PDB entry 7LQZ | electron microscopy, 3.41 A resolution | chains C and D of the 4 polymer chains in the assembly

[Chain C (and D)]
Molecule: Osm-9-like TRP channel 1
Source organism: Ictidomys tridecemlineatus
Notes: chain D of this document is another copy of the same molecule, construct and numbering; everything in this record applies to it too
Reference sequence: I3LZN5 (I3LZN5_ICTTR); residue numbers follow UniProt; this construct covers 1-840
Sequence (844 residues; numbered 1 to 844; the number before each row is that of its first residue):
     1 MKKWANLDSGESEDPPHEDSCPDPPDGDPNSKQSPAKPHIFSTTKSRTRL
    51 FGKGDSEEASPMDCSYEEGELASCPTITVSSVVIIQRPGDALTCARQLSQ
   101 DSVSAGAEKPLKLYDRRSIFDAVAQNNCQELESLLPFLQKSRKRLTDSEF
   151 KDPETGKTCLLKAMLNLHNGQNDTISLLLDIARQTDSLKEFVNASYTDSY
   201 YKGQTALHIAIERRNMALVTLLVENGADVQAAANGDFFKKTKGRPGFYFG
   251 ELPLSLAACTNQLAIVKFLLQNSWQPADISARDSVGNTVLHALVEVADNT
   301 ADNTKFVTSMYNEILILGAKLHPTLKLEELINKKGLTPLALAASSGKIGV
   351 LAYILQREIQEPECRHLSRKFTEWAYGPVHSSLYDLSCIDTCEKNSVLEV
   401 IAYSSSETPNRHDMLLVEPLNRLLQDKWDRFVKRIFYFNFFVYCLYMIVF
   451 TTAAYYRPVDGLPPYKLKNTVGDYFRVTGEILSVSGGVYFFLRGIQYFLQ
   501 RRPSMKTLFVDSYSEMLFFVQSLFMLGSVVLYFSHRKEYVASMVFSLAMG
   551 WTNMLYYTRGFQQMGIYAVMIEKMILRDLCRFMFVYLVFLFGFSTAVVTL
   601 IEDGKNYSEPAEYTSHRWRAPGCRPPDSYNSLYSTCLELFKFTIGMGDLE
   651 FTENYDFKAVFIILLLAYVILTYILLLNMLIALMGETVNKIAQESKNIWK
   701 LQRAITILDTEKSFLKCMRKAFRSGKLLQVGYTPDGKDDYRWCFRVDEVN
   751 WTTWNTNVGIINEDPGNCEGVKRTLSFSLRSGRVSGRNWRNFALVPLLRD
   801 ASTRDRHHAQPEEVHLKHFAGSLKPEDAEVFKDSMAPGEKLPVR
Unresolved in the structure: 1-110, 607-624, 780-844
Differences from the reference sequence: expression tag (841-844)
Metal / ion sites: Na+: Gly645 (shared with 1 residue of chain A; 1 residue of chain B; Gly645(D) of chain D)
Residues lining bound ligands:
  - resiniferatoxin (6EU), molecule 1: Tyr513, Ser514, Met516, Leu517, Phe518, Val520, Phe545, Ala548, Met549, Thr552, Asn553, Leu555, Tyr556, Arg559, Ala568, Ile571, Ile575, Leu579
  - resiniferatoxin (6EU), molecule 2: Phe593, Ala667, Ile670, Leu671

[Chain C / chain D interface]
Pairs across the interface (84; chain C residue first):
  Trp374(C) with Phe237(D), hydrophobic
  Ala375(C) with Arg213(D)
  Tyr376(C) with Glu212(D); Phe237(D), hydrophobic; Phe238(D); Phe247(D), hydrophobic
  Gly377(C) with Glu212(D), hydrogen bond (backbone-side chain)
  Pro378(C) with Phe247(D), hydrophobic
  Val379(C) with Phe247(D), hydrophobic
  Thr451(C) with Thr595(D)
  Ala454(C) with Thr599(D)
  Tyr455(C) with Val598(D), hydrophobic; Asn630(D), hydrogen bond (side chain-backbone)
  Arg457(C) with Thr599(D), hydrogen bond (side chain-backbone); Leu600(D), hydrogen bond (side chain-backbone); Glu602(D), salt bridge
  Val459(C) with Glu602(D)
  Lys537(C) with Phe657(D)
  Glu538(C) with Phe657(D)
  Val540(C) with Phe657(D), hydrophobic
  Met543(C) with Thr599(D)
  Val544(C) with Ala596(D); Thr599(D); Leu664(D), hydrophobic
  Phe545(C) with Ile663(D), hydrophobic
  Leu547(C) with Thr595(D); Thr599(D)
  Ala548(C) with Gly592(D); Phe593(D), hydrophobic; Ala596(D), hydrophobic
  Trp551(C) with Val588(D); Phe591(D), hydrophobic; Gly592(D)
  Thr552(C) with Phe589(D)
  Leu555(C) with Phe589(D), hydrophobic
  Gln563(C) with Arg581(D), hydrogen bond (backbone-side chain)
  Met564(C) with Arg581(D); Phe584(D), hydrophobic
  Tyr567(C) with Phe582(D); Val585(D), hydrophobic; Leu683(D), hydrophobic
  Met570(C) with Met679(D), hydrophobic; Leu683(D), hydrophobic
  Met574(C) with Leu675(D); Met679(D), hydrophobic
  Leu579(C) with Ile670(D), hydrophobic
  Met583(C) with Ile670(D), hydrophobic
  Tyr633(C) with Ile662(D)
  Leu637(C) with Leu649(D), hydrophobic
  Phe640(C) with Leu666(D), hydrophobic
  Thr643(C) with Tyr673(D)
  Ile644(C) with Phe642(D), hydrophobic; Leu649(D), hydrophobic; Val669(D), hydrophobic
  Gly645(C) with Gly645(D)
  Met646(C) with Gly647(D)
  Leu680(C) with Ile674(D), hydrophobic; Asn678(D)
  Ile681(C) with Asn678(D); Ile681(D), hydrophobic
  Met684(C) with Leu675(D), hydrophobic; Asn678(D); Ala682(D)
  Val688(C) with Ala682(D), hydrophobic; Leu683(D), hydrophobic; Glu686(D)
  Ala692(C) with Glu686(D)
  Asp747(C) with Pro245(D)
  Trp751(C) with Val296(D); Asp298(D); Asn303(D)
  Thr752(C) with Asp302(D)
  Trp754(C) with Arg214(D), hydrogen bond (backbone-side chain)
  Glu763(C) with Leu165(D); Asn166(D); Arg213(D)
  Asp764(C) with Tyr201(D), hydrogen bond
  Pro765(C) with Tyr201(D), hydrogen bond (backbone-side chain)
  Gly766(C) with Tyr200(D)
  Asn767(C) with Tyr200(D); Arg244(D)
  Cys768(C) with Tyr200(D), hydrophobic
  Leu775(C) with Ala124(D), hydrophobic; Gln125(D)
Other interface residues (no listed pair), chain C (60 interface residues in all): Ala541, Ile571, Ile575, Phe582, Leu677, Gly685, Asn755, Lys772
Other interface residues (no listed pair), chain D (70 interface residues in all): Arg117, Asp152, Lys157, Lys162, Tyr196, Gln204, His208, Gly246, Phe249, Asn261, Ser631, Leu632, Met646, Val660, Leu671, Leu676

[Summary]
60 residues of chain C and 70 residues of chain D are in contact; the contacts include 8 hydrogen bonds and 1
salt bridge. Polar contacts include Arg457(C)-Glu602(D), Gly377(C)-Glu212(D) and Tyr455(C)-Asn630(D). Bound to
chain C: resiniferatoxin.
Chain C and chain D are both Osm-9-like TRP channel 1 (Ictidomys tridecemlineatus); the structure, Structure
of squirrel TRPV1 in complex with RTX, was determined by electron microscopy together with 7LQY and 7LR0 from
the same study.
